8ETS - chains W and Z of the 10 polymer chains in the assembly; structure by electron microscopy, 3.04 A resolution.

== Chain W ==
Protein: RuvB-like protein 2
Source organism: Saccharomyces cerevisiae S288C
Notes: EC 3.6.4.12
Reference sequence: Q12464 (RUVB2_YEAST); numbering as in UniProt (aligned over 15-471)
Sequence (457 residues; each row starts with the number of its first residue):
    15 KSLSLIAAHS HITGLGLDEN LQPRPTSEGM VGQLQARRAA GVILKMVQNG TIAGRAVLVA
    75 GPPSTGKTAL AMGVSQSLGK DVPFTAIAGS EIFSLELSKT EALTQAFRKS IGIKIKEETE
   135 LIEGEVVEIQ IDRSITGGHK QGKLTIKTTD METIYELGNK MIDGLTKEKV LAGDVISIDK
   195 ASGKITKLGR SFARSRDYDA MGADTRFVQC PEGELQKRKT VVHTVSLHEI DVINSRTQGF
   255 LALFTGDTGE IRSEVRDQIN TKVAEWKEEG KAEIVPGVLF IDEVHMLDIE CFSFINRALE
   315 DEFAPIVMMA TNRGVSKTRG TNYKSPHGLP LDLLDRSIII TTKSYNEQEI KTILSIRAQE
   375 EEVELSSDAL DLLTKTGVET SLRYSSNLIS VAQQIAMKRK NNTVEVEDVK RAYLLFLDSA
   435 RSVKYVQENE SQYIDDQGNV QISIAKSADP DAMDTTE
Unresolved in the structure: 15-17, 460-471
Small-molecule neighbours: ADP (adenosine-5'-diphosphate): Ala22, His23, His25, Ile26, Gly43, Met44, Val45, Gln47, Pro76, Pro77, Ser78, Thr79, Gly80, Lys81, Thr82, Ala83, Tyr359, Ile367, Leu396, Arg397
Swiss-Prot annotation at these positions:
  - binding site (ATP): Gly75 to Thr82
  - mutagenesis: Gly75 (G75A: Lethal), Gly80 (G80A: Growth defect at 37 degrees Celsius), Lys81 (K81A: Defect in snoRNA accumulation. Growth defect at 37 degrees Celsius; K81E: Lethal; K81R: Growth defect at 37 degrees Celsius), Asp296 (D296N: Lethal), Glu297 (E297G: Lethal)

== Chain Z ==
Protein: Ino eighty subunit 2
Source organism: Saccharomyces cerevisiae S288C
Reference sequence: P40154 (IES2_YEAST); residues 293-320 here = UniProt positions 293-320
Sequence (28 residues; each row starts with the number of its first residue):
   293 FVKPRRPYNS EGMTRILRRY EEDLFCTF

== Chain W / chain Z interface ==
Pairs across the interface (38; chain W residue first):
  Val141(W) - Arg310(Z)
  Glu142(W) - Leu309(Z)
  Glu142(W) - Arg310(Z)
  Glu142(W) - Arg311(Z)  salt bridge
  Ile143(W) - Ile308(Z)
  Ile143(W) - Leu309(Z)
  Ile143(W) - Arg310(Z)  hydrogen bond (backbone-backbone)
  Gln144(W) - Arg307(Z)  hydrogen bond
  Gln144(W) - Ile308(Z)
  Ile145(W) - Arg307(Z)
  Ile145(W) - Ile308(Z)  hydrogen bond (backbone-backbone)
  Asp146(W) - Tyr300(Z)
  Asp146(W) - Ser302(Z)  hydrogen bond
  Asp146(W) - Met305(Z)
  Asp146(W) - Thr306(Z)
  Asp146(W) - Arg307(Z)  salt bridge
  Arg147(W) - Met305(Z)
  Arg147(W) - Thr306(Z)  hydrogen bond (backbone-backbone)
  Arg147(W) - Ile308(Z)
  Arg147(W) - Phe317(Z)
  Gln155(W) - Tyr300(Z)
  Gln155(W) - Asn301(Z)  hydrogen bond (side chain-backbone)
  Gln155(W) - Ser302(Z)
  Gln155(W) - Met305(Z)
  Gly156(W) - Tyr300(Z)  hydrogen bond (backbone-side chain)
  Lys157(W) - Tyr300(Z)
  Ile168(W) - Arg297(Z)  hydrogen bond (backbone-side chain)
  Glu170(W) - Arg298(Z)  salt bridge
  Val184(W) - Arg310(Z)
  Leu185(W) - Arg310(Z)
  Ala186(W) - Arg311(Z)
  Ala186(W) - Tyr312(Z)  hydrophobic
  Gly187(W) - Tyr312(Z)
  Phe206(W) - Tyr312(Z)  hydrophobic
  Arg208(W) - Tyr312(Z)
  Arg208(W) - Glu313(Z)  hydrogen bond (side chain-backbone)
  Tyr212(W) - Arg310(Z)
  Tyr212(W) - Asp315(Z)  hydrogen bond
Interface residues without a listed pair, chain W (25 interface residues in all): Val140, Ser148, Ile149, His153, Lys161, Tyr169
Interface residues without a listed pair, chain Z (19 interface residues in all): Gly304, Glu314, Phe320

== Overview ==
25 residues of chain W and 19 residues of chain Z are in contact, with 10 hydrogen bonds and 3 salt bridges.
Among the polar pairs are Glu142(W)-Arg311(Z), Asp146(W)-Arg307(Z) and Glu170(W)-Arg298(Z). Bound to chain W:
ADP.
Chain W is RuvB-like protein 2 and chain Z is Ino eighty subunit 2, both from Saccharomyces cerevisiae S288C;
the structure, Class1 of the INO80-Hexasome complex, was determined by electron microscopy, deposited together
with 8ETT, 8ETU, 8ETV, 8ETW, 8EU9, 8EUE, 8EUF and 8EUJ.
